PDB entry 8WRD | electron microscopy, 3.05 A resolution | chains A and L of the 3 polymer chains in the assembly

== Chain A ==
Molecule: Synaptic vesicular amine transporter
From: Homo sapiens
UniProtKB: Q05940 (VMAT2_HUMAN); residue numbers follow UniProt; this construct covers 1-514
Sequence (514 residues; row label = number of the first residue in the row):
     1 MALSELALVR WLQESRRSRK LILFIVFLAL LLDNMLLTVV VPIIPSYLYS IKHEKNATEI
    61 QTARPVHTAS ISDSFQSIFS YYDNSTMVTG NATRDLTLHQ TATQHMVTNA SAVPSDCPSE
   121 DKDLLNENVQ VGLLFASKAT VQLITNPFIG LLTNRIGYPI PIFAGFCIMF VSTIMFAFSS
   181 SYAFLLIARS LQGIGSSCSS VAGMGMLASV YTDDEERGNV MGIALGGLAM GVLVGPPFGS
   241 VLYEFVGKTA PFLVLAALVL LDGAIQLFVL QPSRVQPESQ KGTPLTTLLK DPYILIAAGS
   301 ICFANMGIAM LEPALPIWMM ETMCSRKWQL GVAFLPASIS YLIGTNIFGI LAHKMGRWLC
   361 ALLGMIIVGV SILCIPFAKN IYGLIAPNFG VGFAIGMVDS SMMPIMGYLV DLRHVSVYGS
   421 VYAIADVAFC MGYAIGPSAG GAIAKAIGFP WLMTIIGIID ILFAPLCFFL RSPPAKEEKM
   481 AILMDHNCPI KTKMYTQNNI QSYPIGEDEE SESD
Disordered / not traced: 1-6, 47-124, 478-514
Curated features (UniProtKB/Swiss-Prot):
  - binding site (serotonin): Leu228, Val232, Asn305, Ile308, Glu312, Phe334, Tyr341, Asp399, Tyr433
  - modified residue (Phosphoserine): Ser511, Ser513
  - glycosylation (N-linked (GlcNAc...) asparagine): Asn84, Asn91
  - natural variant: Pro387 (P387L: In PKDYS2)
  - mutagenesis: Asp33 (D33A: Abolishes dopamine uptake; D33N: Abolishes dopamine uptake. Abolishes serotonin uptake), Asn34 (N34A: Abolishes binding to reserpine. Reduces binding to dihydrotetrabenazine. Reduces serotonin uptake; N34D: Abolishes binding to dihydrotetrabenazine. Reduces serotonin uptake ...), Leu37 (L37A: Abolishes binding to dihydrotetrabenazine; L37F: Reduces sensitivity to tetrabenazine. Reduces fluorescent false neurotransmitter FFN206 uptake. Abolishes binding to dihydrotetrabenazine ...), Thr38 (T38A: Abolishes binding to dihydrotetrabenazine. Abolishes dopamine uptake), Val41 (V41A: Abolishes binding to dihydrotetrabenazine. Reduces dopamine uptake), Pro45 (P45A: Abolishes dopamine uptake), Glu127 (E127A: Reduces serotonin uptake), Phe135 (F135A: Abolishes binding to dihydrotetrabenazine. Reduces sensitivity to tetrabenazine. Abolishes FFN206 uptake. Abolishes binding to dihydrotetrabenazine. Abolishes serotonin uptake), Lys138 (K138A: Reduces dopamine uptake. Abolishes binding to dihydrotetrabenazine. Abolishes serotonin uptake), Arg189 (R189A: Abolishes binding to dihydrotetrabenazine. Abolishes serotonin uptake; R189K: Abolishes binding to dihydrotetrabenazine. Abolishes binding to tetrabenazine. Abolishes serotonin uptake ...), Ser196 (S196A: Reduces dopamine uptake), Met204 (M204A: Reduces dopamine uptake), 27 further mutagenesis entries in UniProt
What the authors report for this chain:
  - contacts within the chain: Arg217-Asp411 (hydrogen bond), Asp411-Tyr418 (hydrogen bond), Arg217-Tyr418

== Chain L ==
Molecule: FabL
From: Mus musculus
Sequence (220 residues; each row starts with the number of its first residue; numbers below 1 keep their minus sign (Ala-5 is residue -5)):
    -5 AQAAELDIVM TQSQKFMSTS VGDRVSITCK ASQNVGTDVS WYQQKPGKSP KPLIYWASNR
    55 FTGVPDRFTG SRSGTDFTLT ISNVQSEDLA DYFCEQYSSY PLTFGAGTKL ELKRADAAPT
   115 VSIFPPSSEQ LTSGGASVVC FLNNFYPKDI NVKWKIDGSE RQNGVLNSWT DQDSKDSTYS
   175 MSSTLTLTKD EYERHNSYTC EATHKTSTSP IVKSFNRNEC
Disordered / not traced: -5 to 0, 214
Cystine bridges: Cys23-Cys88, Cys134-Cys194

== How chain A and chain L interact ==
Residue-residue contacts - 12 pairs, chain A then chain L:
  Arg16(A) - Tyr94(L)  hydrogen bond
  Arg16(A) - Leu96(L)
  Arg19(A) - Thr31(L)  hydrogen bond
  Arg19(A) - Asp32(L)  salt bridge
  Arg19(A) - Trp50(L)
  Val210(A) - Trp50(L)
  Thr212(A) - Ser52(L)  hydrogen bond
  Thr212(A) - Asn53(L)
  Asp213(A) - Thr31(L)
  Asp213(A) - Arg66(L)  salt bridge
  Glu216(A) - Gly30(L)
  Glu216(A) - Thr31(L)  hydrogen bond
Also at the interface, not in a pair above, chain A (8 interface residues in all): Ser15, Glu215
Also at the interface, not in a pair above, chain L (10 interface residues in all): Tyr91

== Overview ==
The interface between chain A and chain L involves 8 residues on one side and 10 on the other, with 4 hydrogen
bonds and 2 salt bridges. Among the polar pairs are Arg19(A)-Asp32(L), Asp213(A)-Arg66(L) and
Arg16(A)-Tyr94(L). The paper reports contacts within the chain involving Arg217(A), Asp411(A) and Tyr418(A).
Chain A is Synaptic vesicular amine transporter (Homo sapiens) and chain L is FabL (Mus musculus); the
structure, Human VMAT2 in the apo state, was determined by electron microscopy (same publication as 8WRE and
8WVG).
